Entry 8CO6 (electron microscopy, 4.70 A resolution (low resolution: residue-level contacts below are approximate; hydrogen-bond / salt-bridge calls are withheld)); this record covers chains F and f of the 29 polymer chains in the assembly.

== Chain F ==
Name: Outer capsid glycoprotein VP7
Organism: Rotavirus A
UniProtKB: A0A1Q2TSM6 (A0A1Q2TSM6_9VIRU); residues 1-326 here = UniProt positions 1-326
Amino-acid sequence (326 residues; row label = number of the first residue in the row):
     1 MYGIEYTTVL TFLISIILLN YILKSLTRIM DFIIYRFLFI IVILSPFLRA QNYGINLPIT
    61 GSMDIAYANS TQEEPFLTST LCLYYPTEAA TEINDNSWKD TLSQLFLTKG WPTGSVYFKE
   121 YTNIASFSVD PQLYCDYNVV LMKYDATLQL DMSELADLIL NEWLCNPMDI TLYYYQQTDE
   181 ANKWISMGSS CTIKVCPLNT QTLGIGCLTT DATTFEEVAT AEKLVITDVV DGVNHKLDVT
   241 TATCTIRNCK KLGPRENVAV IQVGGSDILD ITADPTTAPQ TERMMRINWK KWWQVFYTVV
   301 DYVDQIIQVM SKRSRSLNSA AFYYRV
Disordered / not traced: 1-50, 69-77
Cystine bridges: C82-C135, C165-C249, C191-C244, C196-C207

== Chain f ==
Name: Intermediate capsid protein VP6
Organism: Rotavirus A
UniProtKB: A2T3S6 (A2T3S6_9VIRU); residue numbers follow UniProt; this construct covers 1-397
Amino-acid sequence (397 residues; each row starts with the number of its first residue):
     1 MDVLYSLSKT LKDARDKIVE GTLYSNVSDL IQQFNQMIIT MNGNEFQTGG IGNLPIRNWN
    61 FNFGLLGTTL LNLDANYVET ARNTIDYFVD FVDNVCMDEM VRESQRNGIA PQSDSLRKLS
   121 AIKFKRINFD NSSEYIENWN LQNRRQRTGF TFHKPNIFPY SASFTLNRSQ PAHDNLMGTM
   181 WLNAGSEIQV AGFDYSCAIN APANIQQFEH IVPLRRVLTT ATITLLPDAE RFSFPRVINS
   241 ADGATTWFFN PVILRPNNVE VEFLLNGQII NTYQARFGTI VARNFDTIRL SFQLMRPPNM
   301 TPAVAVLFPN AQPFEHHATV GLTLRIESAV CESVLADASE TLLANVTSVR QEYAIPVGPV
   361 FPPGMNWTDL ITNYSPSRED NLQRVFTVAS IRSMLIK

== Chain F / chain f interface ==
Residue-residue contacts (27):
  P58(F) - T165(f)
  P58(F) - L166(f)
  I59(F) - F164(f)
  I59(F) - T165(f)
  I59(F) - L166(f)
  I59(F) - A241(f)
  T60(F) - S163(f)
  T60(F) - F164(f)
  T60(F) - A241(f)
  G61(F) - S163(f)
  G61(F) - F164(f)
  S62(F) - A162(f)
  S62(F) - F164(f)
  M63(F) - A162(f)
  M63(F) - F164(f)
  M63(F) - R236(f)
  D64(F) - Y160(f)
  Y67(F) - N239(f)
  Y67(F) - G243(f)
  A68(F) - N239(f)
  N161(F) - Q312(f)
  K251(F) - Q312(f)
  P254(F) - D174(f)
  E256(F) - A172(f)
  I271(F) - Q312(f)
  D274(F) - A311(f)
  P279(F) - P313(f)
Also at the interface, not in a pair above, chain F (20 interface residues in all): E180, T277, S311, R313
Also at the interface, not in a pair above, chain f (22 interface residues in all): P171, F232, I238, S240, D242, P309, N310

== Overview ==
The interface between chain F and chain f involves 20 residues on one side and 22 on the other.
Here chain F is Outer capsid glycoprotein VP7 and chain f is Intermediate capsid protein VP6, both from
Rotavirus A. Entry 8CO6 (Subtomogram average of Immature Rotavirus TLP penton) was determined by electron
microscopy (same publication as 8BP8 and 8COA).
